Entry 3WBM (X-ray diffraction, 2.00 A resolution); this record covers chains B and Y of the 6 polymer chains in the assembly.

[Chain B]
Molecule: DNA/RNA-binding protein Alba 1
Source organism: Sulfolobus shibatae
UniProtKB: P60848 (ALBA1_SULSH); residue numbers follow UniProt; this construct covers 1-97
Chain sequence (97 residues; each row starts with the number of its first residue):
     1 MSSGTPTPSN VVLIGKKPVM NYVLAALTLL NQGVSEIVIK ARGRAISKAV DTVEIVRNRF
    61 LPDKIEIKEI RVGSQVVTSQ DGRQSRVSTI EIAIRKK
Disordered / not traced: 1-6, 78-84
Swiss-Prot annotation at these positions:
  - binding site (RNA): Lys16, Lys17, Tyr22, Arg42, Arg44
  - modified residue: Ser2 (N-acetylserine), Lys16 (N6-acetyllysine)
  - mutagenesis: Pro8 (P8A: No effect on cis-trans isomerization of dimer), Lys16 (K16A: Decreases binding affinity for RNA. Significantly decreases binding affinity for RNA; when associated with A-22 or A-44. Abolishes binding of RNA with no significant effects on oligomerization ...), Lys17 (K17A: No significant effects on binding affinity for RNA), Met20 (M20E: Reduces ability to form higher order oligomers with no significant effects on binding affinity for RNA; when associated with E-24 and E-27. No significant effects on binding affinity for RNA ...), Tyr22 (Y22A: Decreases binding affinity for RNA. Decreases binding affinity for RNA; when associated with A-44. Significantly decreases binding affinity for RNA; when associated with A-16 ...), Leu24 (L24E: Reduces ability to form higher order oligomers with no significant effects on binding affinity for RNA; when associated with E-20 and E-27. No significant effects on binding affinity for RNA ...), Leu27 (L27E: Reduces ability to form higher order oligomers with no significant effects on binding affinity for RNA; when associated with E-20 and E-24. No significant effects on binding affinity for RNA ...), Arg42 (R42A: Moderately decreases binding affinity for RNA), Arg44 (R44A: Decreases binding affinity for RNA. Decreases binding affinity for RNA; when associated with A-16 or A-22. Abolishes binding of RNA with no significant effects on oligomerization ...), Phe60 (F60E: No significant effects on binding affinity for RNA and oligomerization. Reduces ability to form higher order oligomers with no significant effects on binding affinity for RNA ...), Pro62 (P62A: Loss of cis-trans isomerization of dimer)
Reported in the primary citation:
  - binding site for the 25-nt RNA strand: Lys16, Lys17, Tyr22, Arg42, Arg44
  - mutagenesis - K17A, M20E/L24E/L27E, M20E/L24E/L27E/F60E, F60E: unchanged binding to the 25-nt RNA strand (chain Y)
  - mutagenesis - K16A (3-12-fold), K16A/Y22A (>60-fold), K16A/R44A (>60-fold), Y22A (3-12-fold), Y22A/R44A (10-fold), R42A (less than 2-fold), R44A (3-12-fold): decreased binding to the 25-nt RNA strand (chain Y)
  - mutagenesis - K16A/Y22A/R44A: abolished binding to the 25-nt RNA strand (chain Y)
  - binding site for the 25-nt RNA strand (chain Y): Lys16

[Chain Y]
Molecule: 25-nt RNA strand
Sequence (25 nucleotides; each row starts with the number of its first residue):
     1 GGUAAGAGCA CCCGACUGCU CUUCC

[Interface between chain B and chain Y]
Pairs across the interface (7):
  Lys16(B) with A5(Y), hydrogen bond to the sugar; G6(Y), phosphate contact
  Pro18(B) with A5(Y), phosphate contact; G6(Y), phosphate contact
  Arg44(B) with A7(Y), phosphate contact; G8(Y), salt bridge to the phosphate
  Lys48(B) with G6(Y), salt bridge to the phosphate
Interface residues without a listed pair, chain B (5 interface residues in all): Lys17

[Summary]
5 residues of chain B and 4 residues of chain Y are in contact, with 1 hydrogen bond and 2 salt bridges. Among
the polar pairs are Lys16(B)-A5(Y), Arg44(B)-G8(Y) and Lys48(B)-G6(Y). The paper reports a binding site for
the 25-nt RNA strand at Lys16(B), Lys17(B) and Tyr22(B) among others; K16A, K16A/Y22A and K16A/R44A of chain
B, among others, reduce binding to the 25-nt RNA strand (chain Y); 12 substitutions were tested in all.
Chain B is DNA/RNA-binding protein Alba 1 (Sulfolobus shibatae) and chain Y is a 25-nt RNA strand; the
structure, Crystal Structure of protein-RNA complex, was determined by X-ray diffraction.
